Entry 6ILM (electron microscopy, 3.40 A resolution); this record covers chains E and F of the 6 polymer chains in the assembly.

# Chain E
Protein: IgG receptor FcRn large subunit p51
From: Homo sapiens
UniProt: P55899 (FCGRN_HUMAN); residues 5-267 here correspond to UniProt positions 28-290 (UniProt number = residue number + 23)
Chain sequence (263 residues; numbered 5 to 267; the number before each row is that of its first residue):
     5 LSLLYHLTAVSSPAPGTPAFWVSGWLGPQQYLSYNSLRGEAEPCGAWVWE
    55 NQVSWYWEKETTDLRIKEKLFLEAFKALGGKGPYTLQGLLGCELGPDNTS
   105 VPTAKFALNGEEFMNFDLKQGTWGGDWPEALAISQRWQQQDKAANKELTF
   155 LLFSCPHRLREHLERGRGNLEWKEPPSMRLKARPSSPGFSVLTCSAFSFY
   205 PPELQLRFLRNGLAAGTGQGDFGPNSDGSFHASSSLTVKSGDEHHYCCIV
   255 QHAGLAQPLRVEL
Curated features (UniProtKB/Swiss-Prot):
  - glycosylation: Asn102 (N-linked (GlcNAc...) asparagine)

# Chain F
Protein: Beta-2-microglobulin
From: Homo sapiens
UniProt: P61769 (B2MG_HUMAN); residues 1-99 here correspond to UniProt positions 21-119 (UniProt number = residue number + 20)
Chain sequence (99 residues; numbered 1 to 99; the number before each row is that of its first residue):
     1 IQRTPKIQVYSRHPAENGKSNFLNCYVSGFHPSDIEVDLLKNGERIEKVE
    51 HSDLSFSKDWSFYLLYYTEFTPTEKDEYACRVNHVTLSQPKIVKWDRDM
Cystine bridges: Cys25-Cys80
Curated features (UniProtKB/Swiss-Prot):
  - modified residue: Gln2 (Pyrrolidone carboxylic acid)
  - glycosylation: Ile1 (N-linked (Glc) (glycation) isoleucine), Lys19 (N-linked (Glc) (glycation) lysine), Lys41 (N-linked (Glc) (glycation) lysine), Lys48 (N-linked (Glc) (glycation) lysine), Lys58 (N-linked (Glc) (glycation) lysine), Lys91 (N-linked (Glc) (glycation) lysine), Lys94 (N-linked (Glc) (glycation) lysine)

# How chain E and chain F interact
Residue-residue contacts (58):
  His10(E) - Ser55(F)  hydrogen bond
  His10(E) - Phe56(F)  hydrogen bond (side chain-backbone)
  Leu11(E) - Phe56(F)
  Thr12(E) - Phe56(F)
  Val14(E) - Ser33(F)
  Trp25(E) - Leu54(F)  hydrogen bond (side chain-backbone)
  Trp25(E) - Phe62(F)  hydrophobic
  Ser27(E) - Ser55(F)
  Trp29(E) - Ser55(F)  hydrogen bond
  Trp29(E) - Tyr63(F)
  Gln34(E) - Asp53(F)  hydrogen bond
  Leu36(E) - Asp53(F)
  Ser37(E) - Asp53(F)  hydrogen bond
  Thr89(E) - His31(F)
  Thr89(E) - Phe62(F)
  Gln91(E) - His31(F)  hydrogen bond
  Gln91(E) - Phe56(F)
  Gln91(E) - Trp60(F)
  Gln91(E) - Phe62(F)
  Gly92(E) - Phe56(F)
  Gly92(E) - Trp60(F)
  Leu93(E) - Trp60(F)  hydrophobic
  Lys109(E) - Trp60(F)
  Ala111(E) - Trp60(F)  hydrophobic
  Asn113(E) - Ile1(F)
  Asn113(E) - His31(F)
  Gly114(E) - Arg3(F)  hydrogen bond (backbone-side chain)
  Gly114(E) - His31(F)  hydrogen bond (backbone-side chain)
  Gly114(E) - Trp60(F)
  Arg183(E) - Pro14(F)
  Arg183(E) - Glu16(F)  salt bridge
  Lys185(E) - Asp98(F)
  Thr197(E) - Asp98(F)
  Thr197(E) - Met99(F)
  Ser199(E) - Asp98(F)  hydrogen bond (side chain-backbone)
  Phe201(E) - Arg12(F)
  Phe201(E) - Pro14(F)  hydrophobic
  Ser202(E) - Arg12(F)
  Asp225(E) - Lys6(F)  salt bridge
  Asp225(E) - Gln8(F)
  Phe226(E) - Gln8(F)
  Gly227(E) - Tyr10(F)  hydrogen bond (backbone-side chain)
  Pro228(E) - Tyr10(F)  hydrogen bond (backbone-side chain)
  Pro228(E) - Tyr26(F)
  Pro228(E) - Leu65(F)
  Asn229(E) - Tyr10(F)
  Asn229(E) - Arg12(F)
  Asn229(E) - Asn24(F)  hydrogen bond
  Asn229(E) - Leu65(F)
  Ser230(E) - Arg12(F)  hydrogen bond
  Ser230(E) - Tyr67(F)
  Asp231(E) - Arg12(F)  salt bridge
  Ser233(E) - Arg12(F)
  His235(E) - Tyr10(F)
  His235(E) - Met99(F)  hydrogen bond (side chain-backbone)
  Ser237(E) - Gln8(F)
  Ser237(E) - Met99(F)
  Ser239(E) - Met99(F)
Interface residues without a listed pair, chain E (38 interface residues in all): Ala18, Phe110, Glu116
Interface residues without a listed pair, chain F (26 interface residues in all): Ser11, Asp34, Lys58

# Summary
38 residues of chain E and 26 residues of chain F are in contact, with 15 hydrogen bonds and 3 salt bridges.
Polar pairs include Arg183(E)-Glu16(F), Asp225(E)-Lys6(F) and Asp231(E)-Arg12(F).
Chain E is IgG receptor FcRn large subunit p51 and chain F is Beta-2-microglobulin, both from Homo sapiens;
the structure, Cryo-EM structure of Echovirus 6 complexed with its uncoating receptor FcRn at PH 7.4, was
determined by electron microscopy, deposited together with 6ILJ, 6ILK, 6ILL, 6ILN, 6ILO and 6ILP.
